PDB entry 3IY1 | electron microscopy, 18.00 A resolution (very low resolution: no residue pairs are listed; an interface is given only as per-side residue counts) | chains A and B

[Chain A]
Molecule: Fab B, light chain
Organism: Rattus norvegicus
Notes: fragment: antibody B fragment; antibody fragment or engineered binder
Sequence (107 residues; row label = number of the first residue in the row):
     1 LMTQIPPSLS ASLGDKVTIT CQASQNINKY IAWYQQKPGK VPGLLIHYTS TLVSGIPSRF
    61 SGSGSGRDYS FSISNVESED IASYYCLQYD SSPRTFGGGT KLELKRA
Cystine bridges: C21-C86

[Chain B]
Molecule: Fab B, heavy chain
Organism: Rattus norvegicus
Notes: antibody fragment or engineered binder
Sequence (109 residues; numbered 108 to 216; the number before each row is that of its first residue):
   108 SGAELAKPGS SVKISCKASG YTFTNYYISW IKQTTGQGLE YVGYISTGSG GTNYNEKFKG
   168 KATLTVDKSS STTFMQLSSL TPDDSAVYYC ARGDWNFDFW GPGTMVTVS
Cystine bridges: C123-C197

[Chain A / chain B interface]
At this resolution (18 A) residue pairs are not listed: 15 residues of chain A and 15 of chain B lie at the interface.

[In short]
Chain A and chain B each contribute 15 residues to their interface.
Here chain A is Fab B, light chain and chain B is Fab B, heavy chain, both from Rattus norvegicus. Entry 3IY1
(Variable domains of the WAM of Fab B fitted into the cryoEM reconstruction of the virus-Fab ...) was
determined by electron microscopy, deposited together with 3GK8, 3IY0, 3IY2, 3IY3, 3IY4 and 3IY7.
